5JHF - chains C and G of the 10 polymer chains in the assembly; structure by X-ray diffraction, 3.21 A resolution.

[Chain C]
Protein: KLTH0D15642p
Organism: Lachancea thermotolerans (strain ATCC 56472 / CBS 6340 / NRRL Y-8284)
Reference sequence: C5DFJ6 (C5DFJ6_LACTC); residues 1-413 here = UniProt positions 1-413
Amino-acid sequence (413 residues; each row starts with the number of its first residue):
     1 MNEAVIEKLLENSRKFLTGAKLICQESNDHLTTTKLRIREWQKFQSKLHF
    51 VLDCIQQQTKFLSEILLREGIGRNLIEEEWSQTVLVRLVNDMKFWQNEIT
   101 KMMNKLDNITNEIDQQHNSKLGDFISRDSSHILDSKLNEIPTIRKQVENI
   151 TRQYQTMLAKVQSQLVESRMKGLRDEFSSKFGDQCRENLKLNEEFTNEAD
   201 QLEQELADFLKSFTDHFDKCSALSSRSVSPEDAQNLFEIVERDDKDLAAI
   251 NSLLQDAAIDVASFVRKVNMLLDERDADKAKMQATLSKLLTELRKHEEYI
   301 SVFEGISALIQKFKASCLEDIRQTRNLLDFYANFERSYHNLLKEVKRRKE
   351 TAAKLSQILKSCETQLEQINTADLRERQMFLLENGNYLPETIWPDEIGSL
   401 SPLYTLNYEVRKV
Disordered / not traced: 176-184

[Chain G]
Protein: Atg13 17BR
Organism: Lachancea thermotolerans
Amino-acid sequence (13 residues; numbered 392 to 404; the number before each row is that of its first residue):
   392 SKYSSSFGRLRRQ
Disordered / not traced: 392-394, 403-404

[Chain C / chain G interface]
Pairs across the interface (18):
  Asp208(C) - Leu401(G)
  Phe209(C) - Leu401(G)  hydrophobic
  Lys211(C) - Arg400(G)
  Ser212(C) - Ser397(G)
  Ser212(C) - Phe398(G)
  Ser212(C) - Arg400(G)
  Ser212(C) - Leu401(G)
  Phe213(C) - Phe398(G)
  Asp215(C) - Ser397(G)
  Asp215(C) - Arg400(G)  salt bridge
  His216(C) - Ser397(G)
  His216(C) - Phe398(G)
  Asp243(C) - Ser396(G)  hydrogen bond
  Asp243(C) - Ser397(G)  hydrogen bond
  Asp243(C) - Phe398(G)
  Leu247(C) - Phe398(G)  hydrophobic
  Ile250(C) - Phe398(G)  hydrophobic
  Ile250(C) - Leu401(G)  hydrophobic

[Summary]
Chain C and chain G form an interface of 10 and 5 residues respectively, with 2 hydrogen bonds and 1 salt
bridge. Polar contacts include Asp215(C)-Arg400(G), Asp243(C)-Ser396(G) and Asp243(C)-Ser397(G).
Here chain C is KLTH0D15642p (Lachancea thermotolerans (strain ATCC 56472 / CBS 6340 / NRRL Y-8284)) and chain
G is Atg13 17BR (Lachancea thermotolerans). Entry 5JHF (Crystal structure of
Atg13(17BR)-Atg13(17LR)-Atg17-Atg29-Atg31 complex) was determined by X-ray diffraction.
